Entry 3J34 (electron microscopy, 8.60 A resolution (very low resolution: no residue pairs are listed; an interface is given only as per-side residue counts)); this record covers chains W and X of the 42 polymer chains in the assembly.

[Chain W (and X)]
Name: capsid protein
Source organism: Human immunodeficiency virus 1
Notes: chain X of this document is another copy of the same molecule, construct and numbering; everything in this record applies to it too
Reference sequence: Q79791 (Q79791_9HIV1); residues 1-231 here correspond to UniProt positions 133-363 (UniProt number = residue number + 132)
Amino-acid sequence (231 residues; row label = number of the first residue in the row):
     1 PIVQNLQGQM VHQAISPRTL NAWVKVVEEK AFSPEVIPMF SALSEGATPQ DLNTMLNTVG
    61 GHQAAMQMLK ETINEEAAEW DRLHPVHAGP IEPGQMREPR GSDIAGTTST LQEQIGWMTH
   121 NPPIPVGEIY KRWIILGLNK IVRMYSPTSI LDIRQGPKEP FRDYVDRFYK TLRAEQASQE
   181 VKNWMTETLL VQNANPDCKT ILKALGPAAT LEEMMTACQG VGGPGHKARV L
Sequence notes: engineered mutation E92 (Ala224 in Q79791)
Disulfide bonds: C198-C218
What the authors report for this chain:
  - mutagenesis - I201D, A204D, L205D: decreased stability
  - mutagenesis - A204C: increased stability

[Interface between chain W and chain X]
At this resolution (9 A) residue pairs are not listed: 35 residues of chain W and 25 of chain X lie at the interface.

[Overview]
Chain W and chain X form an interface of 35 and 25 residues respectively. The paper reports that I201D, A204D
and L205D of chain W reduce stability; A204C of chain W increases stability.
Chain W and chain X are both capsid protein (Human immunodeficiency virus 1); the structure, Structure of
HIV-1 Capsid Protein by Cryo-EM, was determined by electron microscopy together with 3J4F, 3J3Q and 3J3Y from
the same study.
